5XF5 - chains D and I of the 10 polymer chains in the assembly; structure by X-ray diffraction, 2.82 A resolution.

== Chain D ==
Name: Histone H2B type 1-J
Organism: Homo sapiens
UniProt: P06899 (H2B1J_HUMAN); residues -3 to 122 here correspond to UniProt positions 1-126 (UniProt number = residue number + 4)
Amino-acid sequence (126 residues; numbered -3 to 122; the number before each row is that of its first residue; numbers below 1 keep their minus sign (Met-3 is residue -3)):
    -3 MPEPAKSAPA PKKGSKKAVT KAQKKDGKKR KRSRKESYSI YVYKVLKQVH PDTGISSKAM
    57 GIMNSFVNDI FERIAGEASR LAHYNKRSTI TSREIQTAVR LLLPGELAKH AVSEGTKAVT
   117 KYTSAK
Not modelled in the structure: -3 to 27
Curated features (UniProtKB/Swiss-Prot):
  - modified residue: Pro-2 (N-acetylproline), Glu-1 (ADP-ribosyl glutamic acid), Lys2 (N6-(2-hydroxyisobutyryl)lysine), Ser3 (ADP-ribosylserine), Lys8 (N6-(beta-hydroxybutyryl)lysine), Lys9 (N6-(2-hydroxyisobutyryl)lysine), Ser11 (Phosphoserine), Lys12 (N6-acetyllysine), Lys13 (N6-(beta-hydroxybutyryl)lysine), Lys17 (N6-(2-hydroxyisobutyryl)lysine), Lys20 (N6-(2-hydroxyisobutyryl)lysine), Lys21 (N6-(2-hydroxyisobutyryl)lysine), Lys31 (N6-(2-hydroxyisobutyryl)lysine), Glu32 (PolyADP-ribosyl glutamic acid), Ser33 (Phosphoserine), Lys40 (N6-(2-hydroxyisobutyryl)lysine), Lys43 (N6-(2-hydroxyisobutyryl)lysine), Lys54 (N6,N6-dimethyllysine), Arg76 (Dimethylated arginine), Lys82 (N6,N6,N6-trimethyllysine) and 6 more in UniProt
  - glycosylation: Ser109 (O-linked (GlcNAc) serine)
  - cross-link (Glycyl lysine isopeptide (Lys-Gly)): Lys2 (interchain with G-Cter in SUMO2), Lys17 (interchain with G-Cter in SUMO2), Lys31 (interchain with G-Cter in ubiquitin), Lys117 (interchain with G-Cter in ubiquitin)
Ion coordination: Mg2+: Val45 (shared with 1 residue of chain E)

== Chain I ==
Molecule: 145-nt DNA strand
Sequence (145 nucleotides; each row starts with the number of its first residue; numbers below 1 keep their minus sign (DA-72 is residue -72)):
   -72 ATCAATATCC ACCTGCAGAT ACTACCAAAA GTGTATTTGG AAACTGCTCC ATCAAAAGGC
   -12 ATGTTCAGCT GAATCAGCTG AACATGCCTT TTGATGGAGC AGTTTCCAAA TACACTTTTG
    48 GTAGTATCTG CAGGTGGATA TTGAT

== Interface between chain D and chain I ==
Pairs across the interface (13; chain D residue first):
  Ser29(D) - DT30(I)  hydrogen bond to the phosphate
  Arg30(D) - DA-45(I)  phosphate contact
  Arg30(D) - DA-44(I)  salt bridge to the phosphate
  Tyr39(D) - DT-53(I)  phosphate contact
  Ile51(D) - DT-53(I)  phosphate contact
  Ser52(D) - DA-54(I)  phosphate contact
  Ser53(D) - DA-54(I)  hydrogen bond to the phosphate
  Arg83(D) - DG-33(I)  phosphate contact
  Arg83(D) - DA-32(I)  salt bridge to the phosphate
  Ser84(D) - DG-34(I)  hydrogen bond to the phosphate
  Ser84(D) - DG-33(I)  hydrogen bond to the phosphate
  Thr85(D) - DG-34(I)  hydrogen bond to the phosphate
  Thr85(D) - DG-33(I)  hydrogen bond to the phosphate
Also at the interface, not in a pair above, chain D (11 interface residues in all): Gly50, Lys82
Also at the interface, not in a pair above, chain I (9 interface residues in all): DG29

== In short ==
Chain D and chain I form an interface of 11 and 9 residues respectively, with 6 hydrogen bonds and 2 salt
bridges. Polar pairs include Ser29(D)-DT30(I), Ser53(D)-DA-54(I) and Ser84(D)-DG-34(I).
Here chain D is Histone H2B type 1-J (Homo sapiens) and chain I is a 145-nt DNA strand. Entry 5XF5 (Nucleosome
core particle with an adduct of a binuclear RAPTA (Ru-arene-phosphaadamantane) compound having a
1,2-diphenylethylenediamine linker ...) was determined by X-ray diffraction (same publication as 5XF3, 5XF4
and 5XF6).
